PDB entry 3DAT | X-ray diffraction, 2.30 A resolution | chain A

# Chain A
Protein: Dihydrofolate reductase
Source organism: Bacillus anthracis str
Notes: EC 1.5.1.3
Reference sequence: Q81R22 (Q81R22_BACAN); residue numbers follow UniProt; this construct covers 1-162
Amino-acid sequence (162 residues; row label = number of the first residue in the row):
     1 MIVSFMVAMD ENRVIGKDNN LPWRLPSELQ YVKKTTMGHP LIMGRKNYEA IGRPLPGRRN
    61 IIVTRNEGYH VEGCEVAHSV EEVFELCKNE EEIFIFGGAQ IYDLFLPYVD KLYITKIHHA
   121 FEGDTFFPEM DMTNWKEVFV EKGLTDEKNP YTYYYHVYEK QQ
Unresolved in the structure: 162
Small-molecule neighbours:
  - methotrexate (MTX): Met6, Val7, Ala8, Leu21, Glu28, Leu29, Gln30, Val32, Lys33, Asn47, Ala50, Ile51, Arg53, Leu55, Pro56, Arg58, Phe96, Tyr102, Thr115
  - NADPH (NDP; NADPH dihydro-nicotinamide-adenine-dinucleotide phosphate): Val7, Ala8, Ile15, Gly16, Lys17, Asp18, Asn19, Asn20, Leu21, Trp23, Gly44, Arg45, Lys46, Asn47, Ala50, Val63, Thr64, Arg65, Asn66, His78, Ser79, Phe96, Gly97, Gly98, Ala99, Gln100, Ile101, Tyr102, Leu104, Thr125

# Summary
Ligands of chain A: methotrexate and NADPH.
Chain A is Dihydrofolate reductase (Bacillus anthracis str); the structure, Crystal structure of the ternary
MTX NADPH complex of Bacillus anthracis dihydrofolate reductase, was determined by X-ray diffraction,
deposited together with 3DAU.
